PDB entry 7P5X | electron microscopy, 3.20 A resolution | chains AF and AP of the 11 polymer chains in the assembly

[Chain AF]
Name: RNA polymerase sigma factor SigA
Source organism: Mycolicibacterium smegmatis MC2 155
Reference sequence: A0QW02 (A0QW02_MYCS2); residue numbers follow UniProt; this construct covers 1-466
Sequence (466 residues; each row starts with the number of its first residue):
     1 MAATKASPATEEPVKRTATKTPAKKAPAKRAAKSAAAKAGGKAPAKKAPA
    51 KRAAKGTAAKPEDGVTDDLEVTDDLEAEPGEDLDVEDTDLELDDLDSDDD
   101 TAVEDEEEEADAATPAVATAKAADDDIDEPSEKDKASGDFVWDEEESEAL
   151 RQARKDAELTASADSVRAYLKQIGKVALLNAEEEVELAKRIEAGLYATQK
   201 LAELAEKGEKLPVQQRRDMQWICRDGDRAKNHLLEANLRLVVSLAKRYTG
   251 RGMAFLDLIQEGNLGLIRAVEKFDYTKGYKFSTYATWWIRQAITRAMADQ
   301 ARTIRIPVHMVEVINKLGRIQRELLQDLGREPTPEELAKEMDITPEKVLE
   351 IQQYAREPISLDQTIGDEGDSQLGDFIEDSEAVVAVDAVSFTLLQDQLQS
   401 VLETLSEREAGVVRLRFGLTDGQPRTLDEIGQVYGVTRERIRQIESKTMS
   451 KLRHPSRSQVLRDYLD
Not modelled in the structure: 1-147, 466

[Chain AP]
Molecule: recA-op template strand
Sequence (77 nucleotides; row label = number of the first residue in the row):
    78 GGTGTTCCGATCGGTACCGGACATGTAAAGAGCAGACCACCGACAAGTCC
   128 GGTCGAACTCTTCACCACAGTAGACGA
Not modelled in the structure: 78-82, 126-154

[How chain AF and chain AP interact]
Pairs across the interface - 19 pairs, chain AF then chain AP:
  Arg247(AF) - DA105(AP)  base contact
  Arg251(AF) - DA104(AP)  salt bridge to the phosphate
  Arg251(AF) - DA105(AP)  salt bridge to the phosphate
  Arg290(AF) - DA105(AP)  base contact
  Glu312(AF) - DG107(AP)  base contact
  Asn315(AF) - DA104(AP)  base contact
  Gly318(AF) - DA104(AP)  base contact
  Ile359(AF) - DA100(AP)  base contact
  Gln363(AF) - DA100(AP)  hydrogen bond to the phosphate
  Ile365(AF) - DC99(AP)  sugar contact
  Ile365(AF) - DA100(AP)  phosphate contact
  Glu368(AF) - DG97(AP)  hydrogen bond to the base
  Glu368(AF) - DA98(AP)  base contact
  Asp370(AF) - DG97(AP)  base contact
  Ser371(AF) - DA98(AP)  hydrogen bond to the base
  Leu373(AF) - DC99(AP)  base contact
  Leu373(AF) - DA100(AP)  base contact
  Phe376(AF) - DA98(AP)  base contact
  Phe376(AF) - DC99(AP)  base contact
Other interface residues (no listed pair), chain AF (20 interface residues in all): Tyr248, Ile314, Lys316, Arg319, Thr364, Gly366
Other interface residues (no listed pair), chain AP (8 interface residues in all): DA106

[Overview]
20 residues of chain AF and 8 residues of chain AP are in contact, with 3 hydrogen bonds and 2 salt bridges.
Among the polar pairs are Glu368(AF)-DG97(AP), Ser371(AF)-DA98(AP) and Gln363(AF)-DA100(AP).
Chain AF is RNA polymerase sigma factor SigA (Mycolicibacterium smegmatis MC2 155) and chain AP is recA-op
template strand; the structure, Mycobacterial RNAP with transcriptional activator PafBC, was determined by
electron microscopy.
